PDB entry 2YCL | X-ray diffraction, 1.95 A resolution | chains A and B

[Chain A]
Molecule: Carbon monoxide dehydrogenase corrinoid/iron-sulfur protein, gamma subunit
Organism: Carboxydothermus hydrogenoformans
UniProt: Q3ACS3 (Q3ACS3_CARHZ); residues 1-445 here = UniProt positions 1-445
Sequence (445 residues; numbered 1 to 445; the number before each row is that of its first residue):
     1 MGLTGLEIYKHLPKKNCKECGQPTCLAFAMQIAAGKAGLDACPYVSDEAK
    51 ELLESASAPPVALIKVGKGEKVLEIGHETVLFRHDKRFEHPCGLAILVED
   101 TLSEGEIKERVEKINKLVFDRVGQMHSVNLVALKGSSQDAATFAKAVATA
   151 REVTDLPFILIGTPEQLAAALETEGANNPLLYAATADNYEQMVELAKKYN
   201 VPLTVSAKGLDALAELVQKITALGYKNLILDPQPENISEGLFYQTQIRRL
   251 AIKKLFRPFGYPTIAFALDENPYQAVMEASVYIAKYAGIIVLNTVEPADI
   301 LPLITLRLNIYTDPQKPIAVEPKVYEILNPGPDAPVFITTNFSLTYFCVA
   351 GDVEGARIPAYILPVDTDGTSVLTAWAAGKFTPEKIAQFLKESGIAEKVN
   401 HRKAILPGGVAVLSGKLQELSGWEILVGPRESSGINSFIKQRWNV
Unresolved in the structure: 1, 445
Bound ions: 4Fe-4S cluster Fe: Cys-17, Cys-20, Cys-25, Cys-42
Small-molecule neighbours:
  - cobalamin (B12): Phe-337, Ile-338, Thr-339, Phe-342, Leu-344, Thr-345, Cys-348, Val-349, Asp-352, Gly-369, Thr-370, Ser-371, Val-372, Leu-373, Thr-374, Trp-376, Ala-377, Ala-378, Ile-405, Leu-406, Pro-407, Gly-428, Pro-429, Arg-430, Glu-431, Ser-432, Ile-435
  - 4Fe-4S cluster (SF4): Leu-12, Pro-13, Lys-14, Lys-15, Asn-16, Cys-17, Lys-18, Glu-19, Cys-20, Thr-24, Cys-25, Phe-28, Cys-42, Pro-43, Tyr-44

[Chain B]
Molecule: Co dehydrogenase/acetyl-CoA synthase, iron-sulfur protein
Organism: Carboxydothermus hydrogenoformans
UniProt: Q3ACS0 (Q3ACS0_CARHZ); residue numbers follow UniProt; this construct covers 1-310
Sequence (310 residues; numbered 1 to 310; the number before each row is that of its first residue):
     1 MAVEVLKEKWNSKVVEVTLGTGDKTVTLGGDSTLPFLTFEGEMPNPPRFA
    51 LEVFDTPPTDWPDILVEPFKDVINDPVAWAKKCVEYGADIVALRLVSAHP
   101 DGQNRSGAELAEVCKAVADAIDVPLMIIGCGVEEKDAEIFPVIGEALSGR
   151 NCLLSSATKDNYKPIVATCMVHGHSVVASAPLDINLSKQLNIMIMEMNLA
   201 PNRIIMDPLIGALGYGIEYSYSIIERMRLGALTGDKILAMPVVCFIGQEA
   251 WKAKEAKDPEVAEWGDYALRAIHWETVTTVALIQAGGHLFVMRHPKSLAE
   301 VKEHLKRILK
Unresolved in the structure: 1
Small-molecule neighbours: cobalamin (B12): Pro-181, Leu-182, Asp-183, Leu-186, Leu-209, Ile-210, Gly-211, Tyr-215, Gly-216, Tyr-219, Glu-249

[Interface between chain A and chain B]
Residue-residue contacts (99):
  Phe-82(A) / Leu-34(B)  hydrophobic
  Phe-82(A) / Glu-225(B)
  Phe-82(A) / Leu-229(B)  hydrophobic
  Arg-83(A) / Glu-218(B)  hydrogen bond (side chain-backbone)
  Arg-83(A) / Ser-222(B)  hydrogen bond
  His-84(A) / Arg-226(B)
  His-84(A) / Leu-229(B)
  Phe-119(A) / Glu-263(B)
  Arg-121(A) / Glu-255(B)  salt bridge
  Arg-121(A) / Trp-264(B)
  Arg-121(A) / Trp-274(B)
  Leu-210(A) / Val-3(B)
  Asp-211(A) / Ala-2(B)
  Asp-211(A) / Val-3(B)  hydrogen bond (side chain-backbone)
  Ala-214(A) / Val-3(B)  hydrophobic
  Asn-236(A) / Lys-310(B)
  Ile-237(A) / Ile-308(B)  hydrophobic
  Ser-238(A) / Arg-307(B)
  Ser-238(A) / Ile-308(B)
  Ser-238(A) / Lys-310(B)  hydrogen bond (side chain-backbone)
  Leu-241(A) / Phe-36(B)  hydrophobic
  Leu-241(A) / Gln-284(B)
  Leu-241(A) / Ile-308(B)  hydrophobic
  Phe-242(A) / Phe-39(B)  hydrophobic
  Gln-246(A) / Val-5(B)
  Gln-246(A) / Leu-6(B)  hydrogen bond (side chain-backbone)
  Gln-246(A) / Phe-39(B)
  Arg-249(A) / Leu-6(B)  hydrogen bond (side chain-backbone)
  Arg-249(A) / Glu-8(B)
  Arg-249(A) / Leu-34(B)
  Arg-249(A) / Leu-37(B)
  Arg-249(A) / Phe-39(B)
  Arg-249(A) / Glu-40(B)  salt bridge
  Leu-250(A) / Val-3(B)  hydrophobic
  Leu-250(A) / Glu-4(B)
  Leu-250(A) / Leu-6(B)  hydrophobic
  Lys-253(A) / Leu-6(B)
  Lys-253(A) / Glu-8(B)  salt bridge
  Lys-254(A) / Leu-6(B)
  Asp-269(A) / Arg-307(B)  salt bridge
  Asn-271(A) / Glu-300(B)  hydrogen bond
  Pro-272(A) / Leu-269(B)  hydrophobic
  Pro-272(A) / His-273(B)
  Tyr-273(A) / Leu-269(B)
  Tyr-273(A) / Ile-272(B)  hydrophobic
  Tyr-273(A) / His-273(B)
  Tyr-273(A) / Lys-296(B)
  Tyr-273(A) / Glu-300(B)
  Gln-274(A) / Glu-300(B)  hydrogen bond (side chain-backbone)
  Gln-274(A) / Glu-303(B)
  Gln-274(A) / His-304(B)
  Gln-274(A) / Arg-307(B)
  Val-276(A) / His-273(B)
  Val-276(A) / Val-277(B)  hydrophobic
  Met-277(A) / Thr-276(B)
  Met-277(A) / Val-280(B)  hydrophobic
  Met-277(A) / Glu-300(B)
  Met-277(A) / Val-301(B)  hydrophobic
  Met-277(A) / His-304(B)
  Glu-278(A) / Arg-307(B)  salt bridge
  Ser-280(A) / Val-277(B)
  Val-281(A) / Val-280(B)  hydrophobic
  Val-281(A) / Gln-284(B)
  Val-281(A) / His-304(B)
  Ala-284(A) / Tyr-221(B)
  Lys-285(A) / Tyr-221(B)
  Lys-285(A) / Glu-225(B)  salt bridge
  Lys-285(A) / Gln-284(B)
  Glu-296(A) / Gly-265(B)
  Glu-296(A) / Asp-266(B)  hydrogen bond (side chain-backbone)
  Glu-296(A) / Leu-269(B)
  Pro-297(A) / Trp-264(B)
  Pro-297(A) / Gly-265(B)
  Ala-298(A) / Trp-264(B)  hydrogen bond (backbone-backbone)
  Ala-298(A) / Asp-266(B)
  Ala-298(A) / Leu-269(B)  hydrophobic
  Ala-298(A) / Arg-270(B)
  Ala-298(A) / His-273(B)
  Asp-299(A) / Leu-269(B)
  Asp-299(A) / His-273(B)  salt bridge
  Leu-301(A) / Glu-255(B)
  Leu-301(A) / Trp-264(B)  hydrophobic
  Pro-302(A) / Leu-213(B)
  Pro-302(A) / His-273(B)
  Pro-302(A) / Trp-274(B)  hydrophobic
  Thr-305(A) / Leu-213(B)
  Thr-305(A) / Gly-214(B)
  Thr-305(A) / Trp-274(B)
  Leu-306(A) / Leu-213(B)
  Asn-309(A) / Leu-213(B)
  Asn-309(A) / Gly-214(B)  hydrogen bond (side chain-backbone)
  Asn-309(A) / Ile-217(B)
  Asn-309(A) / Glu-218(B)
  Leu-344(A) / Gly-214(B)
  Cys-348(A) / Tyr-215(B)  hydrophobic
  Gly-351(A) / Lys-254(B)
  Asp-352(A) / Lys-254(B)  salt bridge
  Glu-431(A) / Lys-252(B)  salt bridge
  Ser-433(A) / Lys-257(B)  hydrogen bond
Also at the interface, not in a pair above, chain A (51 interface residues in all): Thr-245, Phe-256, Phe-259, Ile-310, Thr-312, Pro-314
Also at the interface, not in a pair above, chain B (51 interface residues in all): Lys-7, Pro-35, Tyr-219, Ala-268, Ala-281

[Summary]
Chain A and chain B each contribute 51 residues to their interface; the contacts include 12 hydrogen bonds and
9 salt bridges. Among the polar pairs are Arg-121(A)/Glu-255(B), Arg-249(A)/Glu-40(B) and Lys-253(A)/Glu-8(B).
Cobalamin is bound between chain A and chain B.
Chain A is Carbon monoxide dehydrogenase corrinoid/iron-sulfur protein, gamma subunit and chain B is Co
dehydrogenase/acetyl-CoA synthase, iron-sulfur protein, both from Carboxydothermus hydrogenoformans; the
structure, complete structure of the corrinoid,iron-sulfur protein including the N-terminal domain with a
4Fe-4S cluster, was determined by X-ray diffraction (same publication as 2YCI, 2YCJ and 2YCK).
